Entry 3JAY (electron microscopy, 3.00 A resolution); this record covers chains A and B of the 5 polymer chains in the assembly.

[Chain A]
Name: Structural protein VP3
Organism: Bombyx mori cypovirus 1
UniProt: Q914N6 (Q914N6_CPVBM); residues 1-1058 here = UniProt positions 1-1058
Sequence (1058 residues; each row starts with the number of its first residue):
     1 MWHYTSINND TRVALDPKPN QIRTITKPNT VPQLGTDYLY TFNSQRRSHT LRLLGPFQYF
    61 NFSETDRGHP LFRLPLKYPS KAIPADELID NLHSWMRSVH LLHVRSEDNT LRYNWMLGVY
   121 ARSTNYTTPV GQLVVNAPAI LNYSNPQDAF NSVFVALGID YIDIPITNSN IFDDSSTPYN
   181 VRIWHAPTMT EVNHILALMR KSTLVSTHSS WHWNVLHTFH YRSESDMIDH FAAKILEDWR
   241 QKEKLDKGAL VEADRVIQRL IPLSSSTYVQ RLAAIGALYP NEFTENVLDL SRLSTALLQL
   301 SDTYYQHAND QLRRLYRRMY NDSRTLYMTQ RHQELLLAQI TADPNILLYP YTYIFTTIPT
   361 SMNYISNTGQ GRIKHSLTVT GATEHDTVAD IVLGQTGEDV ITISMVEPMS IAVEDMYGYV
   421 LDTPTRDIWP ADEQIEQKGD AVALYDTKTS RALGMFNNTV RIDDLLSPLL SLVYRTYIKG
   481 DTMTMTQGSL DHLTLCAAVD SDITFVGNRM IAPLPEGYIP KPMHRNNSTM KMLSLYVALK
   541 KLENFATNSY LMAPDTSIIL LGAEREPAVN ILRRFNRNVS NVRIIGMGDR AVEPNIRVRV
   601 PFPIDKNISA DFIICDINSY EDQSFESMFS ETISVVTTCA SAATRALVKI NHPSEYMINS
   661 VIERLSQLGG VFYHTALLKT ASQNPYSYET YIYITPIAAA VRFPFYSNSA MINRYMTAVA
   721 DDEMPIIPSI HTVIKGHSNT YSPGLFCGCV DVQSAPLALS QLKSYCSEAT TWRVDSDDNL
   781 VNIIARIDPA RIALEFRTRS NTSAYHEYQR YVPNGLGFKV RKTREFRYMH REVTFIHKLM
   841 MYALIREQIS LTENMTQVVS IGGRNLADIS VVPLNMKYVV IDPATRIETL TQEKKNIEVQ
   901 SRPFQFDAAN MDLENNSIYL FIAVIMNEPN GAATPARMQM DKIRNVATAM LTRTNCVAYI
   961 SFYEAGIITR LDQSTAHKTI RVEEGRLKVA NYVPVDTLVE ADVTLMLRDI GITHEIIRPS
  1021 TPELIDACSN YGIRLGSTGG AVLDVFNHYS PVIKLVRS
Unresolved in the structure: 1058
What the authors report for this chain:
  - catalytic residues: His-217
  - catalytic residues: His-208 (proposed by the authors, not directly observed)
  - binding site for the ligand GTP: His-212, Arg-255
  - binding site for the ligand ATP: Tyr-268, Arg-271, Ser-301, Asp-302, Tyr-305, Tyr-316

[Chain B]
Name: Capsid protein VP1
Organism: Bombyx mori cypovirus 1
UniProt: Q6TS43 (CAPSD_CPVBM); residue numbers follow UniProt; this construct covers 1-1333
Sequence (1333 residues; each row starts with the number of its first residue):
     1 MHSTNNNSNK RNNEEKHKQP EIDSSANNGE GTSGTRAQTV GDTATEAGVR NETEAGASTR
    61 RQTDGTGLSG TNAKIATASS ARQADVEKPA DVTFTIENVD DVGIMQQKKP PTVVQSRTDV
   121 FNEQFANEAL HPTTKVIFNG LDVNTEVQPL SDDFKQISDP KGYLTYSVKY EDQFTKKDKL
   181 RASEADDRIV GPTVNLFKYG AAVVNIDLNR DFFDTATGID LTKGIPLVQD LLVPIGVTAG
   241 AEQSAEYVSG LLMVLFKVMT DNRLVIVGET TTPMSNTLST VVNNVLRTTY HNNVGVNPAL
   301 LRDFTQVNWL NRDITNMLQQ AGTKYGLGLT ETRLDYVRLV KTIVGHALNI DHFAASVLNI
   361 NLRALMEANV TADDRIKALQ AHSMISTQFH GPNQGALRPE LAFDHDHIIR CLMLAAANYP
   421 RLEGIIVQIN TGYVASANVI RPVSEKRYFP ENLEQNQSAA RLVSAVKARA SEADISSIHL
   481 AIAREVSPMF NVHELKKIAE SFEDPSSIVV VLEFILFALF FPTEFNRIKG DIQNVLLLFF
   541 SRWYPVEYGI FVQRGATYTI NAAGEFEFSG RNEKWDQALY LSEHFPALFS DVPLAGANTI
   601 IAIMRLFTPQ GFLRTDDLAI AANFPRASRN PQTYIPYTNQ RGTVTNEFAS RFRTIVATLA
   661 NVVNERAVQD DMQKATRSCT KQWLRHLETQ FDNIAVAHTD HLSVVYATMS NFMLNFTNNF
   721 SGNHATFKPD QYVITSPEGS YKPIIERQGE TVDGLTIIDT SIVWPILCQC TYPLVRQSGK
   781 GVDAVSIMEE IVYPDPSTTL SQSLSVAQVL SKLTLPDAFI NMILSGGDSV VMRTYQTEAD
   841 DDLDEGIRMT TYDQYLSHIR ERLHITNVPD PIYITGASTP DQIAASVQAT HVAVVLYQSG
   901 VINGPASTYL RENEVLVVMP DYYDVVSRFA NANLQMNNNR YHESVLEIAD IFDQADFIQT
   961 SDAVRQLRAL MPTLSTSQIR HAIERIAQIT DVDSTDYGKL TLRFLGTLTR SLKMQNAQIR
  1021 RIRPDGTVLR YDDQIDIEAF RWSRYFLDEL QLRRLSVGLR LITNPRIARR FNGVRIMYLT
  1081 DDDPDPDFVP DVPEGYVAVQ YAHRLFSSSL ANKRNRVTYT HPPTGMAYPS PTGRPHVHMT
  1141 INERAGMSKL VADNIIASVI KSNWVVDILD IEYTAEVMTP SEGYTQHVDA ESIMTAPKGK
  1201 LFHLQFMDGL LRPEPSAFDP PASGEDMRLI YPLQPISVAR SMRAIVNHNE VDRPRGAVAP
  1261 SSYEMDTGTL SRNGDLLYSP VANGQVGIPK LEVDHISFSN VVSMMTANIR TGDDMAVERV
  1321 NPDDVRAINI RNA
Unresolved in the structure: 1-134, 778-785
What the authors report for this chain:
  - conformationally variable residues (order/disorder transition): Ala-470 to Glu-472

[Interface between chain A and chain B]
Residue-residue contacts - 58 pairs, chain A then chain B:
  Arg-46(A) / Ala-595(B)
  Arg-47(A) / Gly-596(B)
  Glu-64(A) / Gln-610(B)
  Glu-64(A) / Ser-650(B)
  Glu-64(A) / Arg-651(B)  salt bridge
  Thr-65(A) / Glu-647(B)  hydrogen bond
  Gly-68(A) / Thr-654(B)
  Arg-73(A) / Thr-658(B)  hydrogen bond
  Leu-76(A) / Ala-602(B)  hydrophobic
  Pro-79(A) / Asn-598(B)
  Tyr-120(A) / Asn-1332(B)  hydrogen bond
  Asn-125(A) / Thr-643(B)
  Asn-125(A) / Thr-645(B)
  Asn-125(A) / Glu-647(B)
  Thr-127(A) / Asn-639(B)
  Thr-127(A) / Gln-640(B)
  Thr-127(A) / Thr-643(B)
  Thr-128(A) / Arg-1331(B)
  Thr-128(A) / Asn-1332(B)
  Pro-129(A) / Asn-1329(B)
  Pro-129(A) / Arg-1331(B)
  Pro-129(A) / Asn-1332(B)
  Val-130(A) / Asn-1332(B)
  Gln-132(A) / Arg-641(B)
  Ile-159(A) / Ala-1333(B)
  Tyr-161(A) / Thr-615(B)
  Tyr-161(A) / Asn-1332(B)
  Tyr-161(A) / Ala-1333(B)
  Asp-163(A) / Asn-1332(B)
  Asp-174(A) / Arg-605(B)
  Ser-175(A) / Asp-591(B)
  Ser-176(A) / Thr-608(B)  hydrogen bond
  Ser-176(A) / Gly-722(B)
  Ser-176(A) / Asn-723(B)
  Thr-177(A) / Asn-723(B)
  Lys-201(A) / Arg-629(B)
  Ser-202(A) / Asn-630(B)
  Thr-203(A) / Arg-629(B)
  Thr-203(A) / Asn-630(B)
  Thr-203(A) / Ile-1035(B)
  Arg-222(A) / Leu-613(B)
  Arg-222(A) / Ser-721(B)
  Arg-222(A) / Asn-723(B)
  Ser-223(A) / Thr-726(B)  hydrogen bond
  Ser-225(A) / Ile-560(B)
  Ser-225(A) / Gly-564(B)
  Ile-228(A) / Ala-562(B)
  Ile-228(A) / Ala-563(B)
  Ser-264(A) / Gln-1034(B)
  Ser-265(A) / Gln-1034(B)  hydrogen bond (backbone-side chain)
  Gln-270(A) / Gln-1034(B)  hydrogen bond
  Arg-292(A) / Glu-565(B)  salt bridge
  Ser-294(A) / Ala-563(B)  hydrogen bond (side chain-backbone)
  Thr-295(A) / Ala-563(B)
  Thr-295(A) / Glu-565(B)  hydrogen bond
  Leu-298(A) / Ala-563(B)  hydrophobic
  Ser-323(A) / Gln-1034(B)
  Arg-324(A) / Gln-1034(B)
Interface residues without a listed pair, chain A (51 interface residues in all): Gln-45, Ser-63, Thr-124, Tyr-126, Asp-160, Ile-162, Asp-173, Arg-182, Asp-226, Leu-263, Ser-266, Thr-267, Tyr-268
Interface residues without a listed pair, chain B (43 interface residues in all): Asn-561, Ser-628, Gln-632, Thr-638, Arg-1023, Asp-1032

[In short]
The interface between chain A and chain B involves 51 residues on one side and 43 on the other, with 9
hydrogen bonds and 2 salt bridges. Polar pairs include Glu-64(A)/Arg-651(B), Arg-292(A)/Glu-565(B) and
Thr-65(A)/Glu-647(B). From the paper: catalytic residues His-217(A) and His-208(A); a binding site for the
ligand ATP at Tyr-268(A), Arg-271(A) and Ser-301(A) among others.
Here chain A is Structural protein VP3 and chain B is Capsid protein VP1, both from Bombyx mori cypovirus 1.
Entry 3JAY (Atomic model of transcribing cytoplasmic polyhedrosis virus) was determined by electron microscopy
together with 3JAZ, 3JB0, 3JB1, 3JB2 and 3JB3 from the same study.
